Entry 9G9T (electron microscopy, 1.80 A resolution); this record covers chains B and i of the 24 polymer chains in the assembly.

[Chain B]
Protein: Cytochrome c1, heme protein
Source organism: Toxoplasma gondii
Reference sequence: S7W9J5 (S7W9J5_TOXGG); residues 1-398 here = UniProt positions 1-398
Amino-acid sequence (398 residues; row label = number of the first residue in the row):
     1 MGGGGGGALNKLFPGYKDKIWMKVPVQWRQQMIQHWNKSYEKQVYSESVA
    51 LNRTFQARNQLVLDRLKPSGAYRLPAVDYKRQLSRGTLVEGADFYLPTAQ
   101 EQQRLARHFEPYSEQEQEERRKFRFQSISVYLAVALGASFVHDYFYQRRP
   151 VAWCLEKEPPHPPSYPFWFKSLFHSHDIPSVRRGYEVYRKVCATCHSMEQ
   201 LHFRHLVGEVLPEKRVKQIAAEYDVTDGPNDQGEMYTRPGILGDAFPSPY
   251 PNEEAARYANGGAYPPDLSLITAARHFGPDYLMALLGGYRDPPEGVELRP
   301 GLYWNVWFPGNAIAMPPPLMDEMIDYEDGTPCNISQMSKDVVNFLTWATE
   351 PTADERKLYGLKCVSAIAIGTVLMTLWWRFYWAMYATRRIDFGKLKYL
Not modelled in the structure: 1-155
Covalently attached groups: heme c (HEC) linked to Cys-192, Cys-195
Ion coordination: heme c Fe near His-196 (its only coordinating residue here)
Ligand contacts: heme c (HEC): Val-191, His-196, Asn-260, Ala-263, Tyr-264, Pro-265, Pro-266, Leu-268, Ile-271, Arg-275, Tyr-281, Leu-282, Leu-285, Leu-286, Phe-308, Ile-313, Ala-314, Met-315, Pro-318, Leu-319, Leu-345

[Chain i]
Protein: Ubiquinol-cytochrome C family reductase UQCRX/QCR9-like protein
Source organism: Toxoplasma gondii
Reference sequence: S7UVH4 (S7UVH4_TOXGG); residue numbers follow UniProt; this construct covers 1-128
Amino-acid sequence (128 residues; row label = number of the first residue in the row):
     1 MHFSGVFLRTSRVFLASESSAAGSKVAKSLPGIRFGNPWRDDYPEWIWKS
    51 LRVSRKDKDMFAPFFKLLNATKLYEYCLKDNRRYCMFVMGVGLVSSWMWS
   101 EWWNSVWRRINKGKLYNDVPYVYPEEDE
Not modelled in the structure: 1-32, 125-128
Ligand contacts: 1,2-diacyl-sn-glycero-3-phosphocholine (PC1): Leu-78, Lys-79, Asp-80, Asn-81, Tyr-84, Cys-85, Met-89

[Chain B / chain i interface]
Contacting residue pairs - 41 pairs, chain B then chain i:
  Trp-168(B) / Ile-110(i)
  Trp-168(B) / Asn-111(i)
  Trp-168(B) / Lys-114(i)
  Phe-173(B) / Trp-107(i)
  Phe-173(B) / Ile-110(i)
  Phe-173(B) / Asn-111(i)
  His-174(B) / Trp-107(i)
  His-174(B) / Ile-110(i)
  His-174(B) / Asn-111(i)
  Ser-175(B) / Trp-107(i)
  Ser-175(B) / Asn-111(i)  hydrogen bond
  Ser-175(B) / Leu-115(i)
  His-176(B) / Lys-114(i)
  Asp-177(B) / Lys-114(i)
  Ile-178(B) / Lys-114(i)  hydrogen bond (backbone-backbone)
  Ile-178(B) / Tyr-116(i)
  Pro-179(B) / Val-119(i)  hydrophobic
  Arg-182(B) / Tyr-116(i)
  Arg-182(B) / Val-119(i)  hydrogen bond (side chain-backbone)
  Arg-182(B) / Tyr-121(i)
  Gly-208(B) / Tyr-116(i)
  Glu-209(B) / Tyr-116(i)
  Val-210(B) / Tyr-116(i)
  Leu-211(B) / Tyr-116(i)
  Leu-211(B) / Tyr-121(i)  hydrophobic
  Pro-212(B) / Tyr-116(i)
  Pro-212(B) / Tyr-123(i)
  Lys-214(B) / Tyr-123(i)
  Arg-215(B) / Tyr-121(i)  hydrogen bond
  Arg-215(B) / Tyr-123(i)
  Glu-327(B) / Tyr-121(i)  hydrogen bond
  Leu-358(B) / Asn-104(i)
  Leu-358(B) / Trp-107(i)  hydrophobic
  Leu-361(B) / Trp-103(i)
  Lys-362(B) / Trp-99(i)  hydrogen bond (backbone-side chain)
  Lys-362(B) / Ser-100(i)  hydrogen bond
  Lys-362(B) / Trp-103(i)
  Lys-362(B) / Asn-104(i)  hydrogen bond
  Ser-365(B) / Trp-99(i)
  Ser-365(B) / Trp-103(i)
  Ile-369(B) / Trp-99(i)  hydrophobic
Also at the interface, not in a pair above, chain B (26 interface residues in all): Leu-172, Asp-354, Lys-357, Ala-366
Also at the interface, not in a pair above, chain i (17 interface residues in all): Gly-113, Pro-120, Val-122, Pro-124

[Summary]
Chain B and chain i form an interface of 26 and 17 residues respectively; the contacts include 8 hydrogen
bonds. Polar pairs include Ser-175(B)/Asn-111(i), Arg-182(B)/Val-119(i) and Arg-215(B)/Tyr-121(i). Chain i
binds 1,2-diacyl-sn-glycero-3-phosphocholine. Heme c is covalently linked to Cys-192(B).
Chain B is Cytochrome c1, heme protein and chain i is Ubiquinol-cytochrome C family reductase UQCRX/QCR9-like
protein, both from Toxoplasma gondii; the structure, Cryo-EM structure of the Toxoplasma gondii respiratory
chain complex III inhibited by ELQ-300, was determined by electron microscopy, deposited together with 9I4X.
